PDB entry 5LVO | X-ray diffraction, 1.09 A resolution | chain A

# Chain A
Molecule: 3-phosphoinositide-dependent protein kinase 1
Source organism: Homo sapiens
Notes: EC 2.7.11.1
Reference sequence: O15530 (PDPK1_HUMAN); numbering as in UniProt (aligned over 50-359)
Amino-acid sequence (311 residues; row label = number of the first residue in the row):
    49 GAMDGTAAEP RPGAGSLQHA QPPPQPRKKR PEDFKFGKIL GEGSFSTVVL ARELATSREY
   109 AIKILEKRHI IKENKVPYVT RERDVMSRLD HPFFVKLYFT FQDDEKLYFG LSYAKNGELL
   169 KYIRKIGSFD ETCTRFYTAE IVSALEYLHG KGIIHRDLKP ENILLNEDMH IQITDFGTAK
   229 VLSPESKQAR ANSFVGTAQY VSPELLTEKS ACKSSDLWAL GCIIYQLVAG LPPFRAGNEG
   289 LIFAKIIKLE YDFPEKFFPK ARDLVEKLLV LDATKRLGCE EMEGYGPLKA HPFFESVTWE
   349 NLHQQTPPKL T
Not modelled in the structure: 49-72
Differences from the reference sequence: expression tag (49); engineered mutation Gly288 (Tyr in O15530), Ala292 (Gln in O15530)
Modified residues: Ser241 (phosphoserine; SEP)
UniProt features mapped onto this chain:
  - active site: Asp205 (Proton acceptor)
  - binding site (ATP): Ser92 to Ser94, Lys111, Ser160 to Ala162, Glu166, Glu209, Asp223
  - modified residue: Ser241 (Phosphoserine), Lys304 (N6-acetyllysine), Thr354 (Phosphothreonine)
  - mutagenesis: Ser241 (S241A: No activation), Ala277 (A277V: 3-fold increase in kinase activity), Thr354 (T354A: Abolishes phosphorylation by MELK)
Residues lining bound ligands:
  - 78W (2-oxidanylidenepropyl N-(2-chloranyl-6-fluoranyl-phenyl)carbonyl-N'-(4-chlorophenyl)carbamimidothioate): Lys115, Ile118, Ile119, Val124, Val127, Thr128, Arg131, Thr148, Phe149, Gln150, Leu155, Tyr156, Phe157
  - ATP (adenosine-5'-triphosphate): Leu88, Gly89, Glu90, Gly91, Ser92, Ser94, Val96, Ala109, Lys111, Val143, Leu159, Ser160, Tyr161, Ala162, Glu166, Leu212, Asp223
  - dithiane diol (DTD): Phe242, Val243, Gly244, Thr245, Ala246, Val249, Glu287, Phe291
What the authors report for this chain:
  - contacts within the chain: Lys111-Glu130 (salt bridge), Lys163-Glu215 (from molecular simulation)
  - mutagenesis - L155E: abolished catalytic activity on 78W
  - mutagenesis - K144A, K144E: decreased catalytic activity
  - mutagenesis - K144A, K144E: decreased binding to PIFtide
  - mutagenesis - K144E: increased binding to adenine
  - mutagenesis - V127L, L155E: unchanged catalytic activity on PS653

# In short
Bound to chain A: ATP, compound 78W and dithiane diol. UniProt lists active-site residue Asp205, 10
ATP-binding residues and 3 mutagenesis sites. The paper reports that K144A and K144E reduce catalytic
activity; contacts within the chain involving Lys111, Glu130 and Lys163 among others; 4 substitutions were
tested in all.
Chain A is 3-phosphoinositide-dependent protein kinase 1 (Homo sapiens); the structure, Human PDK1 Kinase
Domain in Complex with Allosteric Compound PSE10 Bound to the PIF-Pocket, was determined by X-ray diffraction
(same publication as 5LVL, 5LVM, 5LVN and 5LVP).
